PDB entry 7XR2 | electron microscopy, 3.10 A resolution | chains h and i of the 17 polymer chains in the assembly

== Chain h (and i) ==
Protein: VP12
From: Scylla serrata reovirus SZ-2007
Notes: chain i of this document is another copy of the same molecule, construct and numbering; everything in this record applies to it too
Reference sequence: G9BDA8 (G9BDA8_9REOV); residue numbers follow UniProt; this construct covers 1-274
Amino-acid sequence (274 residues; each row starts with the number of its first residue):
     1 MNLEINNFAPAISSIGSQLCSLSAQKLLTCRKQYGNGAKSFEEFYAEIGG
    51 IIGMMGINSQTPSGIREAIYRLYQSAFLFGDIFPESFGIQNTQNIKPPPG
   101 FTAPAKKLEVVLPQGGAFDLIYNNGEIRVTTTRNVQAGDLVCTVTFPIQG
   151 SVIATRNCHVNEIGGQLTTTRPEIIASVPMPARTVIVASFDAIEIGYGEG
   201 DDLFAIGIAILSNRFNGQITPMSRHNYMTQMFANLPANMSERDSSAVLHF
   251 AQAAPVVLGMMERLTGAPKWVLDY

== How chain h and chain i interact ==
Pairs across the interface (40):
  Arg31(h) - Lys96(i)  hydrogen bond (backbone-side chain)
  Arg31(h) - Pro97(i)  hydrogen bond (side chain-backbone)
  Arg31(h) - Pro98(i)
  Arg31(h) - Pro99(i)
  Arg31(h) - Tyr274(i)
  Lys32(h) - Gln25(i)
  Tyr34(h) - Asn94(i)
  Asn36(h) - Ser14(i)
  Asn36(h) - Asn91(i)
  Asn36(h) - Asn94(i)
  Gly37(h) - Gln93(i)
  Gly37(h) - Asn94(i)  hydrogen bond (backbone-side chain)
  Ala38(h) - Gln93(i)
  Ala38(h) - Asn94(i)  hydrogen bond (backbone-side chain)
  Lys39(h) - Asn94(i)  hydrogen bond (backbone-side chain)
  Ser40(h) - Asn94(i)
  Phe41(h) - Pro97(i)
  Glu42(h) - Arg242(i)  salt bridge
  Lys106(h) - Ile153(i)
  Lys106(h) - Asp191(i)
  Lys107(h) - Ile153(i)  hydrogen bond (side chain-backbone)
  Ile121(h) - Arg156(i)
  Tyr122(h) - Ala154(i)  hydrophobic
  Tyr122(h) - Arg156(i)  hydrogen bond (backbone-side chain)
  Asn123(h) - Glu126(i)
  Asn123(h) - Ile153(i)
  Asn124(h) - Asn124(i)  hydrogen bond
  Asn124(h) - Ile153(i)
  Asp202(h) - Gly100(i)
  Ala205(h) - Gln166(i)
  Met222(h) - Gly164(i)
  Ser223(h) - Ser151(i)
  Ser223(h) - Gly164(i)  hydrogen bond (backbone-backbone)
  Ser223(h) - Gly165(i)
  Ser223(h) - Gln166(i)
  Asn226(h) - Gly164(i)  hydrogen bond (side chain-backbone)
  Asn226(h) - Gly165(i)
  Thr265(h) - Pro98(i)
  Ala267(h) - Lys269(i)  hydrogen bond (backbone-side chain)
  Leu272(h) - Lys269(i)
Other interface residues (no listed pair), chain h (29 interface residues in all): Leu28, Pro221, Leu264, Pro268, Lys269
Other interface residues (no listed pair), chain i (26 interface residues in all): Thr92, Gln149, Asp273

== Overview ==
Chain h and chain i form an interface of 29 and 26 residues respectively; the contacts include 11 hydrogen
bonds and 1 salt bridge. Among the polar pairs are Glu42(h)-Arg242(i), Arg31(h)-Lys96(i) and
Arg31(h)-Pro97(i).
Chain h and chain i are both VP12 (Scylla serrata reovirus SZ-2007); the structure, 3.1 Angstrom cryoEM
icosahedral reconstruction of mud crab reovirus, was determined by electron microscopy together with 7XR3 from
the same study.
